2QAG - chains B and C of the 3 polymer chains in the assembly; structure by X-ray diffraction, 4.00 A resolution.

Chain B:
Name: Septin-6
Organism: Homo sapiens
Reference sequence: Q14141 (SEPT6_HUMAN); residues 1-427 here = UniProt positions 1-427
Sequence (427 residues; each row starts with the number of its first residue):
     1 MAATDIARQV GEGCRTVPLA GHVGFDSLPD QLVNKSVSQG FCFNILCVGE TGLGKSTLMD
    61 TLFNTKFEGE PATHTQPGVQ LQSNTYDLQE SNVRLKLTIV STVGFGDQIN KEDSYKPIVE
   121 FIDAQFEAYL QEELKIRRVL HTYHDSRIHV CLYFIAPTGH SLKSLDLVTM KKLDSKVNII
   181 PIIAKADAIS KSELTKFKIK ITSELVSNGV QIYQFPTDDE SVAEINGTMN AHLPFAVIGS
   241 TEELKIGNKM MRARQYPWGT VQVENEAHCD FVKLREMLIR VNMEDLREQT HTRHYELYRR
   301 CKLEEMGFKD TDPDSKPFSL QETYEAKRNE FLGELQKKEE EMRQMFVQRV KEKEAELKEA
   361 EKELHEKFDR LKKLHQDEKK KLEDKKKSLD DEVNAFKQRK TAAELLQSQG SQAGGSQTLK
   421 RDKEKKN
Unresolved in the structure: 1-16, 24, 27-28, 39, 68-74, 91-92, 108, 134-135, 146-147, 160-162, 217-221, 233, 239-246, 252-256, 263-267, 308-427
Small-molecule neighbours:
  - GDP (guanosine-5'-diphosphate): Thr158, Ala188, Glu193
  - GTP (guanosine-5'-triphosphate): Glu50, Thr51, Gly52, Leu53, Gly54, Lys55, Ser56, Thr57, Val103, Lys185, Ala186, Asp187, Ile238

Chain C:
Name: Septin-7
Organism: Homo sapiens
Reference sequence: Q16181 (SEPT7_HUMAN); residues 1-418 here correspond to UniProt positions 20-437 (UniProt number = residue number + 19)
Sequence (418 residues; numbered 1 to 418; the number before each row is that of its first residue):
     1 MVAQQKNLEG YVGFANLPNQ VYRKSVKRGF EFTLMVVGES GLGKSTLINS LFLTDLYSPE
    61 YPGPSHRIKK TVQVEQSKVL IKEGGVQLLL TIVDTPGFGD AVDNSNCWQP VIDYIDSKFE
   121 DYLNAESRVN RRQMPDNRVQ CCLYFIAPSG HGLKPLDIEF MKRLHEKVNI IPLIAKADTL
   181 TPEECQQFKK QIMKEIQEHK IKIYEFPETD DEEENKLVKK IKDRLPLAVV GSNTIIEVNG
   241 KRVRGRQYPW GVAEVENGEH CDFTILRNML IRTHMQDLKD VTNNVHYENY RSRKLAAVTY
   301 NGVDNNKNKG QLTKSPLAQM EEERREHVAK MKKMEMEMEQ VFEMKVKEKV QKLKDSEAEL
   361 QRRHEQMKKN LEAQHKELEE KRRQFEDEKA NWEAQQRILE QQNSSRTLEK NKKKGKIF
Unresolved in the structure: 1-14, 28, 66-70, 81-86, 97-107, 129, 138, 149, 208-224, 232-244, 256-257, 297-418
Small-molecule neighbours: GDP (guanosine-5'-diphosphate): Ser40, Gly41, Leu42, Gly43, Lys44, Ser45, Thr46, Glu60, Lys176, Ala177, Asp178, Val230, Gly231, Tyr248

Interface between chain B and chain C:
Pairs across the interface - 15 pairs, chain B then chain C:
  Leu19(B) - Gln76(C)
  Leu19(B) - Ser77(C)
  Leu19(B) - Lys78(C)
  Gly21(B) - Lys78(C)
  His22(B) - Leu53(C)
  His22(B) - Thr54(C)  hydrogen bond (backbone-side chain)
  Val23(B) - Leu53(C)
  Val23(B) - Thr54(C)
  Phe25(B) - Leu53(C)  hydrophobic
  Pro29(B) - Arg272(C)
  Ile279(B) - Asn16(C)
  Arg280(B) - Asn16(C)
  Arg280(B) - Pro18(C)
  Val281(B) - Val21(C)
  Arg300(B) - Asn130(C)
Other interface residues (no listed pair), chain B (14 interface residues in all): Ala20, Val33, Leu62, Met283
Other interface residues (no listed pair), chain C (13 interface residues in all): Ala15, Phe52, Gln276

Overview:
14 residues of chain B face 13 of chain C across their interface, with 1 hydrogen bond. The hydrogen-bonded
pair is His22(B)-Thr54(C). Bound to chain B: GDP and GTP. Ligands of chain C: GDP.
Here chain B is Septin-6 and chain C is Septin-7, both from Homo sapiens. Entry 2QAG (Crystal structure of
human septin trimer 2/6/7) was determined by X-ray diffraction, deposited together with 2QA5.
